9QE0 - chains F and H of the 8 polymer chains in the assembly; structure by electron microscopy, 6.71 A resolution (low resolution: residue-level contacts below are approximate; hydrogen-bond / salt-bridge calls are withheld).

[Chain F]
Name: JetC
Organism: Neobacillus vireti LMG 21834
Amino-acid sequence (1371 residues; each row starts with the number of its first residue):
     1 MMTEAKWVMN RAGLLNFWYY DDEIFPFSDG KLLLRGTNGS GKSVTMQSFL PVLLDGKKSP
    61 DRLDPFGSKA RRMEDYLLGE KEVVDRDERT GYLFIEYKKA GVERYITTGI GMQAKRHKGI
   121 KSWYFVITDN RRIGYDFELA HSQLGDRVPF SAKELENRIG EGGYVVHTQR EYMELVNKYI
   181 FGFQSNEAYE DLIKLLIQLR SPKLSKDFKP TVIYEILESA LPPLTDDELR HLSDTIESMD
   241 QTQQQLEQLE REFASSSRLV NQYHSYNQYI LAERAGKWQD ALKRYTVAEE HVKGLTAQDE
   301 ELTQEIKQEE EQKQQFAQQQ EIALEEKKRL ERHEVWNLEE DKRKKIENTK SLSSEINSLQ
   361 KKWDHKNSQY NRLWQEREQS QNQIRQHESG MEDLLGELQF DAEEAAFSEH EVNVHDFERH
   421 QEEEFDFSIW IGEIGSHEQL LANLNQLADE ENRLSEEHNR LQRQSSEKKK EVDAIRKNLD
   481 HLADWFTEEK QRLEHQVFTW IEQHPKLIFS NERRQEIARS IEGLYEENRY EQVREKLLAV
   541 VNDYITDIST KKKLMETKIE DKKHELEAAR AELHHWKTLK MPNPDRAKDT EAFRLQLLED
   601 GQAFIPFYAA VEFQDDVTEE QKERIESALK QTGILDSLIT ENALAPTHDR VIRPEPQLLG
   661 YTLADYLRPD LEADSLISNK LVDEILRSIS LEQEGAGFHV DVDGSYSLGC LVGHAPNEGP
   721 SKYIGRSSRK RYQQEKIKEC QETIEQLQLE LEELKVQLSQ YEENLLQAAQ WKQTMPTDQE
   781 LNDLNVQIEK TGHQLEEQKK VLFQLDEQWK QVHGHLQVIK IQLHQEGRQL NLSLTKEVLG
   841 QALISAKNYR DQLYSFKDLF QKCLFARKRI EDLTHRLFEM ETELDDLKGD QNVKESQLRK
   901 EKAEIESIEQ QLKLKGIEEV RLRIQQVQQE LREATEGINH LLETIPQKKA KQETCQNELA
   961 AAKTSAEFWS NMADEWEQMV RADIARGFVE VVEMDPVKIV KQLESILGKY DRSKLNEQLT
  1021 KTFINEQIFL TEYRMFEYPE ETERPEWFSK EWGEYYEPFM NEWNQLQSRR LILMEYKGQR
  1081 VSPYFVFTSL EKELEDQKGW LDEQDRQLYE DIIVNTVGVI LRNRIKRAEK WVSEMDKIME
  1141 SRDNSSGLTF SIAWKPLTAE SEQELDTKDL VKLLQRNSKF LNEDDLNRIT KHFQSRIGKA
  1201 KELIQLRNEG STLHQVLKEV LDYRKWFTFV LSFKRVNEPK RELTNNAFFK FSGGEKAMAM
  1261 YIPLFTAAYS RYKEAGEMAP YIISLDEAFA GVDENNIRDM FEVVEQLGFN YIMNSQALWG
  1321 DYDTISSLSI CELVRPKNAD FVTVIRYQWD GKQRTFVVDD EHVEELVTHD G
Not modelled in the structure: 1371

[Chain H]
Name: JetB
Organism: Neobacillus vireti LMG 21834
Amino-acid sequence (389 residues; numbered 1 to 389; the number before each row is that of its first residue):
     1 MIMEQTQLFD EKAIQGMDIL FHHYWILRAE QPEWYQLIRE REKVLRRYLD EKFGLRLIVH
    61 QHFIKLEKIP VEPEGWMGIQ DFQEPMDYAI FCCALAFLEG KAVDEQFLLS ELCQEIQADY
   121 PGDFPLDWTL YTHRKSLIRA VKVLMEFQLI RTIDGDIGRF DQNEEQEVLY EASTYSRYFM
   181 RTYPDDFSSY QHWSELLKED WKLNQEDERR KRVYRKLFFS PGLHRLDQQD PDFLYIRNYR
   241 NRLAEDIEKH SEYKLHVYKN TAFLSIAEPR QYQQVFPNSK ASTDIILQLS KYIHGEPERF
   301 KANENGEILM TEGEFEQVVD DLRQQFGTGW AKYFRDMSTK GIRTELLRAM KDWMMAEVDS
   361 ETSLIRIKSL TGVMTGEYPS DFQTGGTEG
Not modelled in the structure: 1-4, 389

[How chain F and chain H interact]
Residue-residue contacts (20):
  Arg72(F) - Glu268(H)
  Arg72(F) - Arg270(H)
  His117(F) - Pro269(H)
  Lys118(F) - Gln271(H)
  Gly119(F) - Gln271(H)
  Gln462(F) - Leu130(H)
  Ser466(F) - Leu130(H)
  Ser466(F) - Tyr131(H)
  Ser466(F) - Thr132(H)
  Asp473(F) - Tyr131(H)
  Asp473(F) - Lys135(H)
  Lys477(F) - Tyr131(H)
  Lys477(F) - Asp161(H)
  Glu526(F) - Lys332(H)
  Glu526(F) - Arg335(H)
  His813(F) - Phe124(H)
  Leu816(F) - Phe124(H)
  Gln817(F) - Phe124(H)
  Lys820(F) - Asp123(H)
  Lys820(F) - Phe124(H)
Other interface residues (no listed pair), chain F (17 interface residues in all): Arg463, Lys470, Glu796, Lys799
Other interface residues (no listed pair), chain H (15 interface residues in all): Thr129, Met337

[Summary]
17 residues of chain F and 15 residues of chain H are in contact.
Chain F is JetC and chain H is JetB, both from Neobacillus vireti LMG 21834; the structure, Neobacillus vireti
Wadjet-II JetABC dimer, was determined by electron microscopy (same publication as 9QE1).
